6O08 - chain A; structure by X-ray diffraction, 1.80 A resolution.

[Chain A]
Molecule: N-ethylmaleimide reductase
From: Gluconobacter oxydans
UniProtKB: A1E8I9 (A1E8I9_GLUOY); numbering as in UniProt (aligned over 1-361)
Chain sequence (369 residues; row label = number of the first residue in the row):
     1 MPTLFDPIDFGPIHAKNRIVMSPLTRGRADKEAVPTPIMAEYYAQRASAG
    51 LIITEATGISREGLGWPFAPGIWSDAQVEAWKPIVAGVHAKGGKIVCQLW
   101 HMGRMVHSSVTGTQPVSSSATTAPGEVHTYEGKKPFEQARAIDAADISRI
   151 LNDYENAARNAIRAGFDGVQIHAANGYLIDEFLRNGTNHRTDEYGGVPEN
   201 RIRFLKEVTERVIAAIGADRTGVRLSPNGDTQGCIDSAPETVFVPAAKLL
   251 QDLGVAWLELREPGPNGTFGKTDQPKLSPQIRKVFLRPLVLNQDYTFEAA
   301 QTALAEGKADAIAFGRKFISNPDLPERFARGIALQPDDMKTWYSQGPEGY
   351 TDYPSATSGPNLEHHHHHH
Disordered / not traced: 361-369
Sequence notes: expression tag (362-369)
Bound ions: Na+: Y343 (together with acetate ion)
Ligand contacts: FMN (flavin mononucleotide): S22, P23, L24, T25, E55, A56, Q98, H172, N175, R224, R261, F269, N292, Q293, D294, A313, F314, G315, R316, I319, W342, Y343

[Summary]
Bound to chain A: flavin mononucleotide.
Chain A is N-ethylmaleimide reductase (Gluconobacter oxydans); the structure, Gluconobacter Ene-Reductase
(GluER), was determined by X-ray diffraction.
